PDB entry 1L6O | X-ray diffraction, 2.20 A resolution | chains B and C of the 6 polymer chains in the assembly

Chain B (and C):
Name: Segment polarity protein dishevelled homolog DVL-2
From: Xenopus laevis
Notes: chain C of this document is another copy of the same molecule, construct and numbering; everything in this record applies to it too
UniProt: P51142 (DVL2_XENLA); residue numbers follow UniProt; this construct covers 252-340
Amino-acid sequence (95 residues; each row starts with the number of its first residue):
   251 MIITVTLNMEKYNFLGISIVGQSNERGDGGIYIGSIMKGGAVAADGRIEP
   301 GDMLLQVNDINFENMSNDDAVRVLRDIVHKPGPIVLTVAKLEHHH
Unresolved in the structure: 344-345 (chain C: 343-345)
Differences from the reference sequence: modified residue (259, 287, 303, 315); expression tag (341-345)
Modified positions: Mse251, Mse259, Mse287, Mse303, Mse315 (selenomethionine; parent Met)
UniProt features mapped onto this chain:
  - mutagenesis: Gln272 to Glu275 (No effect on interaction with dact1-B/dpr), Asn317 (N317T: Abolishes interaction with dact1-B/dpr)

How chain B and chain C interact:
Contacting residue pairs (6):
  Asn263(B) with Glu260(C), hydrogen bond
  Phe264(B) with Glu260(C)
  Ile286(B) with Asn263(C)
  Mse287(B) with Lys261(C); Asn263(C)
  Lys288(B) with Asn263(C), hydrogen bond (backbone-side chain)
Other interface residues (no listed pair), chain B (6 interface residues in all): Arg325
Other interface residues (no listed pair), chain C (4 interface residues in all): Tyr262

Summary:
6 residues of chain B face 4 of chain C across their interface, with 2 hydrogen bonds. Polar contacts include
Asn263(B)-Glu260(C) and Lys288(B)-Asn263(C). UniProt lists 5 mutagenesis sites on chain B.
Chain B and chain C are both Segment polarity protein dishevelled homolog DVL-2 (Xenopus laevis); the
structure, Xenopus dishevelled pdz domain, was determined by X-ray diffraction.
